Entry 5HQX (X-ray diffraction, 2.05 A resolution); this record covers chain A.

[Chain A]
Protein: Cytokinin dehydrogenase 4
Source organism: Zea mays
Notes: EC 1.5.99.12
UniProtKB: E3T1W8 (E3T1W8_MAIZE); numbering as in UniProt (aligned over 22-541)
Sequence (524 residues; numbered 18 to 541; the number before each row is that of its first residue):
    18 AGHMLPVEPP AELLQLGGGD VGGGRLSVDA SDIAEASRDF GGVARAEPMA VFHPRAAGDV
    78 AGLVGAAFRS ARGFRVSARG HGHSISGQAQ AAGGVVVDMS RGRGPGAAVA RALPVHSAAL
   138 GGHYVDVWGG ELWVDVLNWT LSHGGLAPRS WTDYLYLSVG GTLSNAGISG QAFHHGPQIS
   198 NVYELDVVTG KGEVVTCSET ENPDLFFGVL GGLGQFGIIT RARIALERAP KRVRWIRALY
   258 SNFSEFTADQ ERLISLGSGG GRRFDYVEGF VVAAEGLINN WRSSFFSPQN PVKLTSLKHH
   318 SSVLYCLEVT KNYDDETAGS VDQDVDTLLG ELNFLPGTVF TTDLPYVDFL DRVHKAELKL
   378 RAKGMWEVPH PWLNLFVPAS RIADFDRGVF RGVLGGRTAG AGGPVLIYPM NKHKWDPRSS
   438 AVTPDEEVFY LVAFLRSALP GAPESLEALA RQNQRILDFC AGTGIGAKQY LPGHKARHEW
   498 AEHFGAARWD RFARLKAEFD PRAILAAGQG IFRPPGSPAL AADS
Not modelled in the structure: 18-37, 121-126, 276-277, 293-318, 415, 533-541
Sequence notes: expression tag (18-21)
Covalently attached groups: flavin-adenine dinucleotide (FAD) linked to His100
Residues lining bound ligands:
  - EDZ (1-[2-(2-hydroxyethyl)phenyl]-3-(1,2,3-thiadiazol-5-yl)urea): Asp170, Ile185, Ser186, Glu285, Val370, Trp389, Asn391, Leu423, Tyr425, Leu448, Leu452, Tyr487, Leu488
  - FAD (flavin-adenine dinucleotide): Phe57, Ser94, Ala95, Arg96, Gly97, His98, Gly99, Ser101, Gln105, Ala106, Met116, Gly146, Thr169, Asp170, Tyr171, Leu174, Ser175, Gly177, Gly178, Thr179, Ser181, Asn182, Gly184, Ile185, Leu230, Gly231, Gly234, Ile235, Ile236, Trp383, Trp389, Tyr487, Leu488, Ala523, Gln526

[Summary]
Bound to chain A: compound EDZ. Covalently linked flavin-adenine dinucleotide: at His100.
Chain A is Cytokinin dehydrogenase 4 (Zea mays); the structure, Crystal structure of maize cytokinin
oxidase/dehydrogenase 4 (ZmCKO4) in complex with phenylurea inhibitor HETDZ, was determined by X-ray
diffraction, deposited together with 5HMR.
